Entry 5M7E (X-ray diffraction, 2.05 A resolution); this record covers chains A and F of the 6 polymer chains in the assembly.

== Chain A ==
Protein: Tubulin alpha-1B chain
Source organism: Bos taurus
UniProt: P81947 (TBA1B_BOVIN); numbering as in UniProt (aligned over 1-451)
Amino-acid sequence (451 residues; row label = number of the first residue in the row):
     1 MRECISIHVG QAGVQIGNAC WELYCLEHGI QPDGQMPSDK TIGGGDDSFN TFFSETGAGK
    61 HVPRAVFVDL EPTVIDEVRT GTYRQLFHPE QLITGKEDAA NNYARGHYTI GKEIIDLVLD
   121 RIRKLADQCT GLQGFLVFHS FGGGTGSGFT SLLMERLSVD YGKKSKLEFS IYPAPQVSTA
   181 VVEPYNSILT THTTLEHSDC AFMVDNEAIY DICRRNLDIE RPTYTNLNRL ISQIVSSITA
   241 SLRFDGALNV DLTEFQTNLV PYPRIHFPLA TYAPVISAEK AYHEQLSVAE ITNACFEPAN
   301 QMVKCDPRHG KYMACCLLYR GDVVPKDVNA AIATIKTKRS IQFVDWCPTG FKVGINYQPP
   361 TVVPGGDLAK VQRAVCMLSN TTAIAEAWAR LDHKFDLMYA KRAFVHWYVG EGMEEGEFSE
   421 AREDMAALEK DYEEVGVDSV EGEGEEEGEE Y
Unresolved in the structure: 437-451
Ion coordination: Ca2+: Asp39, Thr41, Gly44, Glu55
Small-molecule neighbours:
  - GTP (guanosine-5'-triphosphate): Gly10, Gln11, Ala12, Gln15, Ile16, Asp69, Asp98, Ala99, Ala100, Asn101, Ser140, Gly142, Gly143, Gly144, Thr145, Gly146, Ile171, Pro173, Val177, Ser178, Thr179, Glu183, Asn206, Tyr224, Leu227, Asn228, Ile231
  - SD5 (5-[2,6-di(morpholin-4-yl)pyrimidin-4-yl]-4-(trifluoromethyl)pyridin-2-amine): Asn101, Thr179, Ala180, Val181
From the paper describing this entry:
  - binding site for SD5: Asn101, Ser178

== Chain F ==
Protein: Tubulin-Tyrosine Ligase
Source organism: Gallus gallus
UniProt: E1BQ43 (E1BQ43_CHICK); numbering as in UniProt (aligned over 1-378)
Amino-acid sequence (384 residues; each row starts with the number of its first residue):
     1 MYTFVVRDEN SSVYAEVSRL LLATGQWKRL RKDNPRFNLM LGERNRLPFG RLGHEPGLVQ
    61 LVNYYRGADK LCRKASLVKL IKTSPELSES CTWFPESYVI YPTNLKTPVA PAQNGIRHLI
   121 NNTRTDEREV FLAAYNRRRE GREGNVWIAK SSAGAKGEGI LISSEASELL DFIDEQGQVH
   181 VIQKYLEKPL LLEPGHRKFD IRSWVLVDHL YNIYLYREGV LRTSSEPYNS ANFQDKTCHL
   241 TNHCIQKEYS KNYGRYEEGN EMFFEEFNQY LMDALNTTLE NSILLQIKHI IRSCLMCIEP
   301 AISTKHLHYQ SFQLFGFDFM VDEELKVWLI EVNGAPACAQ KLYAELCQGI VDVAISSVFP
   361 LADTGQKTSQ PTSIFIKLHH HHHH
Unresolved in the structure: 103-124, 137-143, 154-158, 173-178, 232-234, 248-252, 363-371, 380-384
Construct notes: expression tag (379-384)
Ion coordination: Mg2+: Glu331 (together with AMP-PCP)
Small-molecule neighbours: AMP-PCP (ACP; phosphomethylphosphonic acid adenylate ester): Lys74, Ile148, Lys150, Ile160, Gln183, Lys184, Tyr185, Leu186, Lys198, Asp200, Arg202, Arg222, His239, Leu240, Thr241, Asn242, Asp318, Met320, Ile330, Glu331, Asn333

== Interface between chain A and chain F ==
Pairs across the interface (22; chain A residue first):
  Gln176(A) with Pro56(F)
  Glu207(A) with His54(F), salt bridge
  Glu297(A) with His306(F), salt bridge
  Pro298(A) with Leu307(F), hydrophobic
  Lys304(A) with His54(F)
  Asp306(A) with Arg66(F); Leu307(F)
  Arg308(A) with Pro300(F), hydrogen bond (side chain-backbone); Ala301(F), hydrogen bond (side chain-backbone); Ile302(F); Ser303(F), hydrogen bond (side chain-backbone)
  His309(A) with Arg66(F), hydrogen bond (side chain-backbone); Gly67(F); Ala301(F)
  Lys338(A) with Pro300(F)
  Ser340(A) with Ala301(F)
  Glu386(A) with Gly50(F); Arg66(F), salt bridge
  Arg390(A) with Gly50(F); His54(F)
  His393(A) with Arg51(F)
  Glu433(A) with Arg46(F), salt bridge
Also at the interface, not in a pair above, chain A (16 interface residues in all): Pro175, Cys305
Also at the interface, not in a pair above, chain F (16 interface residues in all): Gly53, Gly57, His308

== Summary ==
Chain A and chain F each contribute 16 residues to their interface, with 4 hydrogen bonds and 4 salt bridges.
Polar contacts include Glu207(A)-His54(F), Glu297(A)-His306(F) and Glu386(A)-Arg66(F). Ligands of chain A: GTP
and compound SD5. Bound to chain F: AMP-PCP. From the paper: a binding site for SD5 at Asn101(A) and
Ser178(A).
Chain A is Tubulin alpha-1B chain (Bos taurus) and chain F is Tubulin-Tyrosine Ligase (Gallus gallus); the
structure, Tubulin-BKM120 complex, was determined by X-ray diffraction together with 5M8D, 5JHA, 5JHB, 5M7G
and 5M8G from the same study.
